Entry 7YV7 (electron microscopy, 3.80 A resolution); this record covers chains A and C of the 5 polymer chains in the assembly.

[Chain A]
Protein: Capsid protein VP1
Source organism: Coxsackievirus A16
Notes: EC 3.4.22.29, 3.6.1.15, 3.4.22.28, 2.7.7.48
Reference sequence: M4TAU2 (M4TAU2_9ENTO); residues 1-297 here correspond to UniProt positions 566-862 (UniProt number = residue number + 565)
Sequence (297 residues; each row starts with the number of its first residue):
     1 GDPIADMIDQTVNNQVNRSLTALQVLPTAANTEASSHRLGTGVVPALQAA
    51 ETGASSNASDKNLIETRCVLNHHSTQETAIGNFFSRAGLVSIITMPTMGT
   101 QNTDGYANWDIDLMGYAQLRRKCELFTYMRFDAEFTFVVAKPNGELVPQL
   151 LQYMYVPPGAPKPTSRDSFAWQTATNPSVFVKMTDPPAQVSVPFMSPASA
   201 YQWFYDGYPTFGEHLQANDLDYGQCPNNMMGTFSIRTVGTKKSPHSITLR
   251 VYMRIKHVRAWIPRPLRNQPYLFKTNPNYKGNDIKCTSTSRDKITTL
Not modelled in the structure: 1-72, 98-103, 205-227, 279-282

[Chain C]
Protein: Capsid protein VP3
Source organism: Coxsackievirus A16
Notes: EC 3.4.22.29, 3.6.1.15, 3.4.22.28, 2.7.7.48
Reference sequence: A9LXZ4 (A9LXZ4_9ENTO); residues 1-242 here correspond to UniProt positions 324-565 (UniProt number = residue number + 323)
Sequence (242 residues; numbered 1 to 242; the number before each row is that of its first residue):
     1 GIPTELKPGTNQFLTTDDGVSAPILPGFHPTPPIHIPGEVRNLLEICRVE
    51 TILEVNNLKTNETTPMQRLCFPVSVQSKTGELCAAFRADPGRDGPWQSTI
   101 LGQLCRYYTQWSGSLEVTFMFAGSFMATGKMLIAYTPPGGSVPADRITAM
   151 LGTHVIWDFGLQSSVTLVVPWISNTHYRAHARAGYFDYYTTGIITIWYQT
   201 NYVVPIGAPTTAYIVALAAAQDNFTMKLCKDTEDIEQTANIQ
Not modelled in the structure: 176-190, 233-242

[How chain A and chain C interact]
Pairs across the interface (99):
  His-73(A) with Thr-225(C); Met-226(C); Lys-227(C)
  Thr-75(A) with Asn-42(C), hydrogen bond; Leu-44(C)
  Glu-77(A) with Lys-227(C); Cys-229(C)
  Thr-78(A) with Asn-42(C), hydrogen bond; Leu-43(C); Met-226(C), hydrogen bond
  Ala-79(A) with Asn-42(C)
  Ile-80(A) with Val-40(C); Arg-41(C); Asn-42(C); Leu-43(C), hydrophobic
  Phe-83(A) with Leu-43(C), hydrophobic; Tyr-108(C)
  Arg-86(A) with Cys-229(C), hydrogen bond (side chain-backbone)
  Ala-87(A) with Thr-15(C)
  Gln-118(A) with Asp-231(C); Thr-232(C)
  Arg-121(A) with Gln-103(C), hydrogen bond; Tyr-107(C)
  Lys-122(A) with Tyr-107(C)
  Leu-125(A) with Ile-46(C), hydrophobic
  Phe-126(A) with Val-40(C), hydrophobic; Ile-46(C), hydrophobic
  Tyr-128(A) with Ile-36(C), hydrophobic
  Arg-130(A) with Pro-30(C); Thr-31(C), hydrogen bond (side chain-backbone)
  Thr-136(A) with Phe-13(C)
  Pro-177(A) with Ile-24(C), hydrophobic
  Pro-186(A) with Asn-11(C)
  Gln-189(A) with Phe-13(C); Ser-21(C), hydrogen bond (backbone-side chain)
  Val-190(A) with Ser-21(C), hydrogen bond (backbone-side chain); Ile-24(C), hydrophobic
  Ser-191(A) with Ser-21(C); Ala-22(C), hydrogen bond (backbone-backbone); Pro-23(C); Ile-24(C), hydrogen bond (backbone-backbone)
  Val-192(A) with Ile-24(C), hydrophobic
  Phe-194(A) with Phe-28(C); Pro-30(C)
  Met-195(A) with Phe-28(C), hydrophobic
  Ser-196(A) with Thr-31(C), hydrogen bond (backbone-side chain)
  Pro-197(A) with Thr-31(C), hydrogen bond (backbone-side chain)
  Ala-198(A) with Thr-31(C)
  Ser-199(A) with Pro-33(C); Ile-34(C), hydrogen bond (side chain-backbone)
  Tyr-252(A) with Phe-13(C), hydrophobic
  Arg-254(A) with Phe-13(C); Thr-15(C); Asp-17(C)
  Lys-256(A) with Asp-18(C), salt bridge
  Ala-260(A) with Glu-39(C); Val-40(C), hydrophobic
  Trp-261(A) with Ile-36(C), hydrogen bond (side chain-backbone); Gly-38(C); Glu-39(C)
  Ile-262(A) with Pro-37(C); Gly-38(C), hydrogen bond (backbone-backbone)
  Pro-263(A) with Gly-38(C)
  Leu-266(A) with Ile-100(C), hydrophobic; Gln-103(C)
  Ile-284(A) with Pro-65(C), hydrophobic
  Cys-286(A) with Glu-62(C), hydrogen bond; Arg-68(C)
  Thr-287(A) with Gln-97(C), hydrogen bond (backbone-side chain); Ser-98(C)
  Ser-288(A) with Gly-94(C), hydrogen bond (side chain-backbone); Gln-97(C); Ser-98(C), hydrogen bond (side chain-backbone)
  Thr-289(A) with Asn-57(C); Arg-68(C); Asp-93(C); Gly-94(C), hydrogen bond (side chain-backbone); Gln-97(C)
  Ser-290(A) with Leu-58(C), hydrogen bond (side chain-backbone); Lys-59(C), hydrogen bond
  Arg-291(A) with Val-55(C); Asn-57(C), hydrogen bond; Leu-58(C); Lys-59(C); Ala-85(C), hydrogen bond (side chain-backbone)
  Asp-292(A) with Leu-58(C); Lys-59(C)
  Lys-293(A) with Leu-58(C)
  Ile-294(A) with Leu-58(C); Cys-83(C); Ala-84(C), hydrophobic; Ala-85(C)
  Thr-295(A) with Leu-82(C)
  Thr-296(A) with Ala-85(C)
  Leu-297(A) with Ala-85(C); Phe-86(C), hydrophobic; Arg-87(C); Val-142(C), hydrophobic; Ile-193(C), hydrophobic
Other interface residues (no listed pair), chain A (53 interface residues in all): Tyr-155, Pro-193, Lys-285
Other interface residues (no listed pair), chain C (61 interface residues in all): Leu-14, Gly-19, Leu-25, Pro-32, Glu-45, Asn-56, Leu-104, Leu-228

[In short]
53 residues of chain A face 61 of chain C across their interface, with 24 hydrogen bonds and 1 salt bridge.
Polar pairs include Lys-256(A)/Asp-18(C), Thr-75(A)/Asn-42(C) and Thr-78(A)/Asn-42(C).
Chain A is Capsid protein VP1 and chain C is Capsid protein VP3, both from Coxsackievirus A16; the structure,
Cryo-EM structure of expanded coxsackievirus A16 empty particle in complex with antibody 9B5, was determined
by electron microscopy, deposited together with 7YV2, 7YRF, 7YRH, 7Y7M and 7YMS.
